PDB entry 7EA0 | X-ray diffraction, 2.34 A resolution | chain A

== Chain A ==
Molecule: [Pyruvate dehydrogenase (acetyl-transferring)] kinase isozyme 2, mitochondrial
Source organism: Homo sapiens
Notes: EC 2.7.11.2
Reference sequence: Q15119 (PDK2_HUMAN); residues 16-407 here = UniProt positions 16-407
Amino-acid sequence (394 residues; each row starts with the number of its first residue):
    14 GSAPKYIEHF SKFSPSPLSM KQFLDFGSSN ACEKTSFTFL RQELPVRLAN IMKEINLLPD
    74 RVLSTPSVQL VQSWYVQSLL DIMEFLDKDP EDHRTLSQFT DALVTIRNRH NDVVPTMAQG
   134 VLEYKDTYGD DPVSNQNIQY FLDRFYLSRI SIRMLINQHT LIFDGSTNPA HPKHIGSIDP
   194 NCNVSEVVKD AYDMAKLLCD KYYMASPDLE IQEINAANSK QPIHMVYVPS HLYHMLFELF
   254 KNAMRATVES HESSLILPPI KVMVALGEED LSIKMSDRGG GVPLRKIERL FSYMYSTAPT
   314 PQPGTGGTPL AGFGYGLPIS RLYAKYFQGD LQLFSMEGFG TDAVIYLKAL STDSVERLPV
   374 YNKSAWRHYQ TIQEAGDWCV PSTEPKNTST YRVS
Disordered / not traced: 179-185, 313-326, 375-407
Construct notes: expression tag (14-15)
UniProt features mapped onto this chain:
  - binding site (ATP): E251 to R258, D290, S309, T310, G325 to L330
  - modified residue: Y215 (Phosphotyrosine), Y216 (Phosphotyrosine), K376 (N6-succinyllysine)
  - natural variant: G342 (G342R: In a glioblastoma multiforme sample)
Residues lining bound ligands: 1,3-dihydro-2H-indol-2-one (W6P): L252, N255, A256, A259, D290, G294, V295, L303, L330, L346, T354, A356

== Summary ==
Bound to chain A: 1,3-dihydro-2H-indol-2-one. Curated annotation (UniProt) lists 17 ATP-binding residues.
Chain A is [Pyruvate dehydrogenase (acetyl-transferring)] kinase isozyme 2, mitochondrial (Homo sapiens); the
structure, Crystal structure of human pyruvate dehydrogenase kinase 2 in complex with compound 1, was
determined by X-ray diffraction, deposited together with 7EAS, 7EAT, 7EBB, 7EBG and 7EBH.
